PDB entry 5JH7 | X-ray diffraction, 2.25 A resolution | chains A and F of the 6 polymer chains in the assembly

# Chain A
Name: Tubulin alpha-1B chain
From: Bos taurus
UniProt: P81947 (TBA1B_BOVIN); residues 1-450 here = UniProt positions 1-450
Amino-acid sequence (450 residues; each row starts with the number of its first residue):
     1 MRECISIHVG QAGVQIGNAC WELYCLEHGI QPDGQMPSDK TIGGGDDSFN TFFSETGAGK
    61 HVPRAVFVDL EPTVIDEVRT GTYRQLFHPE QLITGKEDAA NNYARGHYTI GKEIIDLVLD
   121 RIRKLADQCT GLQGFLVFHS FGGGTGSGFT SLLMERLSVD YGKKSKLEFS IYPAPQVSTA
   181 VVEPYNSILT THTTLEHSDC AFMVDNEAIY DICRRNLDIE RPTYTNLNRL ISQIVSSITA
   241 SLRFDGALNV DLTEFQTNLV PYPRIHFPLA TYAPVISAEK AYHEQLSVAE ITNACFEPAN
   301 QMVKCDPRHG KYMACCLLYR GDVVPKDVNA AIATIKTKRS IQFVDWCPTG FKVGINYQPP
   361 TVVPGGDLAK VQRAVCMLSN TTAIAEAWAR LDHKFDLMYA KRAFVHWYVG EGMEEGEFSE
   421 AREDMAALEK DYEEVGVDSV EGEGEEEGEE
Not modelled in the structure: 440-450

# Chain F
Name: Tubulin Tyrosine Ligase
From: Gallus gallus
UniProt: E1BQ43 (E1BQ43_CHICK); numbering as in UniProt (aligned over 1-378)
Amino-acid sequence (384 residues; numbered 1 to 384; the number before each row is that of its first residue):
     1 MYTFVVRDEN SSVYAEVSRL LLATGQWKRL RKDNPRFNLM LGERNRLPFG RLGHEPGLVQ
    61 LVNYYRGADK LCRKASLVKL IKTSPELSES CTWFPESYVI YPTNLKTPVA PAQNGIRHLI
   121 NNTRTDEREV FLAAYNRRRE GREGNVWIAK SSAGAKGEGI LISSEASELL DFIDEQGQVH
   181 VIQKYLEKPL LLEPGHRKFD IRSWVLVDHL YNIYLYREGV LRTSSEPYNS ANFQDKTCHL
   241 TNHCIQKEYS KNYGRYEEGN EMFFEEFNQY LMDALNTTLE NSILLQIKHI IRSCLMCIEP
   301 AISTKHLHYQ SFQLFGFDFM VDEELKVWLI EVNGAPACAQ KLYAELCQGI VDVAISSVFP
   361 LADTGQKTSQ PTSIFIKLHH HHHH
Not modelled in the structure: 103-125, 141-143, 154-156, 363-371, 381-384
Sequence notes: expression tag (379-384)

# Chain A / chain F interface
Contacting residue pairs - 21 pairs, chain A then chain F:
  Gln176(A) with Pro56(F)
  Glu207(A) with His54(F), salt bridge
  Glu297(A) with His306(F)
  Lys304(A) with His54(F)
  Asp306(A) with Arg66(F); Leu307(F)
  Arg308(A) with Pro300(F), hydrogen bond (side chain-backbone); Ala301(F), hydrogen bond (side chain-backbone); Ile302(F); Ser303(F), hydrogen bond (side chain-backbone); Leu307(F)
  His309(A) with Arg66(F), hydrogen bond (side chain-backbone); Gly67(F); Ala301(F)
  Ser340(A) with Ala301(F)
  Glu386(A) with Gly50(F); Arg66(F), salt bridge
  Arg390(A) with Gly50(F); His54(F), hydrogen bond
  His393(A) with Arg51(F)
  Glu433(A) with Arg46(F), salt bridge
Other interface residues (no listed pair), chain A (15 interface residues in all): Pro298, Cys305, Lys338
Other interface residues (no listed pair), chain F (15 interface residues in all): Gly53, His308

# Overview
Chain A and chain F each contribute 15 residues to their interface; the contacts include 5 hydrogen bonds and
3 salt bridges. Polar contacts include Glu207(A)-His54(F), Glu386(A)-Arg66(F) and Glu433(A)-Arg46(F).
Here chain A is Tubulin alpha-1B chain (Bos taurus) and chain F is Tubulin Tyrosine Ligase (Gallus gallus).
Entry 5JH7 (Tubulin-Eribulin complex) was determined by X-ray diffraction.
